Entry 5YVA (X-ray diffraction, 2.57 A resolution); this record covers chain A.

# Chain A
Protein: Calcium/calmodulin-dependent protein kinase kinase 2
From: Homo sapiens
Notes: EC 2.7.11.17
UniProtKB: Q96RR4 (KKCC2_HUMAN); residues 158-448 here = UniProt positions 158-448
Chain sequence (298 residues; numbered 151 to 448; the number before each row is that of its first residue):
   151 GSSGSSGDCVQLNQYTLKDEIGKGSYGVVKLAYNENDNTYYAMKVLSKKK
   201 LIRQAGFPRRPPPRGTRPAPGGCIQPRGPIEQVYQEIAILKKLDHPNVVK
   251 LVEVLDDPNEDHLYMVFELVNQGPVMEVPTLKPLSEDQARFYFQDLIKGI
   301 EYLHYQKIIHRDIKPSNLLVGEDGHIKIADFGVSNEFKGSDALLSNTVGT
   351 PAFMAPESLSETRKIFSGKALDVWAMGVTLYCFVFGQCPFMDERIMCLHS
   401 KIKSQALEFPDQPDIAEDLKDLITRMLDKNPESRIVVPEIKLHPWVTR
Unresolved in the structure: 151-159, 200-228
Sequence notes: expression tag (151-157)
Modified residues: Cys-397 (S-(dimethylarsenic)cysteine; CAS)
Residues lining bound ligands: 91X (3-(1H-tetrazol-5-yl)-10lambda~6~-thioxanthene-9,10,10-trione): Ile-171, Gly-172, Val-179, Ala-192, Lys-194, Glu-236, Val-249, Phe-267, Glu-268, Leu-269, Val-270, Asn-271, Gly-273, Pro-274, Leu-319, Ala-329, Asp-330, Phe-331
Swiss-Prot annotation at these positions:
  - region: Gln-204 to Pro-226 (RP domain)
  - active site: Asp-312 (Proton acceptor)
  - binding site (ATP): Ile-171 to Val-179, Lys-194
  - natural variant: Ala-182 (A182T: In a colorectal adenocarcinoma sample)

# Overview
Bound to chain A: compound 91X. Curated annotation (UniProt) lists active-site residue Asp-312 and 10
ATP-binding residues.
Chain A is Calcium/calmodulin-dependent protein kinase kinase 2 (Homo sapiens); the structure, Structure of
CaMKK2 in complex with CKI-010, was determined by X-ray diffraction together with 5YV8, 5YV9, 5YVB and 5YVC
from the same study.
